6LTN - chains B and D of the 7 polymer chains in the assembly; structure by electron microscopy, 3.10 A resolution.

== Chain B (and D) ==
Protein: Pannexin-1
Source organism: Homo sapiens
Notes: chain D of this document is another copy of the same molecule, construct and numbering; everything in this record applies to it too
UniProt: Q96RD7 (PANX1_HUMAN); numbering as in UniProt (aligned over 1-426)
Chain sequence (436 residues; row label = number of the first residue in the row):
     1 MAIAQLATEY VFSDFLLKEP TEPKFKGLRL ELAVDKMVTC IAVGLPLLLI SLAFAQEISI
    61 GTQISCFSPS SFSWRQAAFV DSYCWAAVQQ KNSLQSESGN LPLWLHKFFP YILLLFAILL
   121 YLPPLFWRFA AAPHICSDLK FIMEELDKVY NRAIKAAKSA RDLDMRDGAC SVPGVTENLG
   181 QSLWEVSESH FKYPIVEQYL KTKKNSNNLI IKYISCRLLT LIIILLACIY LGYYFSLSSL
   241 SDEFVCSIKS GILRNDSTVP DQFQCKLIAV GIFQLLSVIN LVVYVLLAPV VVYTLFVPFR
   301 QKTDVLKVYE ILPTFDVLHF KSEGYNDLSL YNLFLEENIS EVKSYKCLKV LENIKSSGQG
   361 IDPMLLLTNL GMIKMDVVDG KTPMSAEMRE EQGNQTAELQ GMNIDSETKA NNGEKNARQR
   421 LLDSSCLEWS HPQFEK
Unresolved in the structure: 1-33, 92-98, 152-194, 301-325, 353-436
Construct notes: expression tag (427-436)
Cystine bridges: C66-C265
UniProt features mapped onto this chain:
  - site: D376 to D379 (Cleavage)
  - modified residue: C40 (S-nitrosocysteine), Y199 (Phosphotyrosine), C347 (S-nitrosocysteine)
  - glycosylation: N255 (N-linked (GlcNAc...) asparagine)
  - natural variant: T21 to P23 (deletion: In OZEMA7), R217 (R217H: Found in a patient with primary ovarian failure with intellectual disability and sensorineural hearing loss; uncertain significance), I272 (I272V: No change in glycosylation pattern), K346 (K346E: In OZEMA7), C347 (C347S: In OZEMA7), Q392 to C426 (deletion: In OZEMA7)
  - mutagenesis: W74 (W74A: No effect on voltage-dependence. Altered anion selectivity with equal permeability for iodide and choride), R75 (R75E: Loss of voltage-dependence and anion selectivity. Strong increase in permeability of sodium over chloride), D164 to D167 (Not cleaved by CASP3 or CASP7), N255 (N255A: Impaired glycosylation. Forms gap junctions by 2 hemichannels; N255Q: Impaired glycosylation. Loss of GLY1 and GLY2 forms. No effect on oocyte survival. Located in the cytoplasm ...), N338 (N338Q: Impaired glycosylation; loss of GLY2 form; oocyte death), D376 to D379 (Not cleaved by CASP3 or CASP7. Reduces channel activation), D379 (D379A: No effect on cell membrane location. Decreased levels of pro-IL1B upon LPS priming and ATP stimulation. Attenuated pyroptotic cell death induced by LPS and ATP), N394 (N394Q: No change in glycosylation pattern), S424 (S424A: No effect on cell membrane location. Promoted pyroptotic cell death induced by LPS and ATP)
Reported in the primary citation:
  - post-translational modification sites: Y309 (citing earlier work)

== How chain B and chain D interact ==
Contacting residue pairs (35; chain B residue first):
  E57(B) with S59(D), hydrogen bond
  T62(B) with S59(D); I60(D)
  Q63(B) with S59(D); I60(D)
  W74(B) with W74(D)
  R75(B) with W74(D); A77(D)
  Q76(B) with F67(D); S68(D); P69(D); S70(D)
  F79(B) with S65(D); F67(D), hydrophobic
  S82(B) with S65(D); I268(D)
  Y83(B) with E243(D), hydrogen bond; K266(D)
  W85(B) with Q56(D); I60(D)
  A86(B) with I268(D)
  Q89(B) with G271(D)
  W104(B) with L275(D), hydrophobic
  F108(B) with L275(D), hydrophobic
  Y111(B) with L52(D); Q56(D), hydrogen bond
  I195(B) with L351(D)
  Y199(B) with V350(D), hydrophobic
  S250(B) with E243(D), hydrogen bond
  G251(B) with E243(D); Q264(D)
  I252(B) with Q262(D); Q264(D), hydrogen bond (backbone-side chain)
  L253(B) with F67(D), hydrophobic; Q264(D)
Also at the interface, not in a pair above, chain B (32 interface residues in all): I58, S71, F72, K107, L114, F126, H134, S137, F141, T202, V259
Also at the interface, not in a pair above, chain D (27 interface residues in all): M37, C66, D81, V245, I272, K343, C347

== Summary ==
Chain B and chain D form an interface of 32 and 27 residues respectively; the contacts include 5 hydrogen
bonds. Polar contacts include E57(B)-S59(D), Y83(B)-E243(D) and Y111(B)-Q56(D). UniProt lists 14 mutagenesis
sites on chain B. From the paper: a modification site at Y309(B).
Chain B and chain D are both Pannexin-1 (Homo sapiens); the structure, cryo-EM structure of C-terminal
truncated human Pannexin1, was determined by electron microscopy together with 6LTO from the same study.
